Entry 2Q6C (X-ray diffraction, 2.00 A resolution); this record covers chains B and D of the 4 polymer chains in the assembly.

== Chain B (and D) ==
Molecule: 3-hydroxy-3-methylglutaryl-coenzyme A reductase
Organism: Homo sapiens
Notes: EC 1.1.1.34; fragment: catalytic domain (residues 441-875); chain D of this document is another copy of the same molecule, construct and numbering; everything in this record applies to it too
UniProt: P04035 (HMDH_HUMAN); residue numbers follow UniProt; this construct covers 441-875
Sequence (441 residues; numbered 435 to 875; the number before each row is that of its first residue):
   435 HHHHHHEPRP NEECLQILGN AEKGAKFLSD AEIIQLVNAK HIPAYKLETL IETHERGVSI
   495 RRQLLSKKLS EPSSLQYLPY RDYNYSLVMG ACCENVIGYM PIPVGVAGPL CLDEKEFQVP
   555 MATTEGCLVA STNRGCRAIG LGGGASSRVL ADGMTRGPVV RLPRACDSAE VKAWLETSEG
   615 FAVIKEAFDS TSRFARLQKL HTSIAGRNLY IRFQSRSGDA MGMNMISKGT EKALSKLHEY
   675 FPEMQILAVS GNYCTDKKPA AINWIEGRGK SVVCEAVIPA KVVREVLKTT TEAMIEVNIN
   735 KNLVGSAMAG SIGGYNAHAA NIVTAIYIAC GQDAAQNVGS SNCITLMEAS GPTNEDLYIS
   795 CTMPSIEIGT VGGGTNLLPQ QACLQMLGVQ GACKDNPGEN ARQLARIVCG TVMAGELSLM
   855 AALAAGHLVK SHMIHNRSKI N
Disordered / not traced: 435-440, 861-875 (chain D: 435-441, 451-457, 862-875)
Sequence notes: expression tag (435-440); engineered mutation I485 (Met in P04035)
Residues lining bound ligands:
  - HR1 ((3R,5R)-7-[1-(4-fluorophenyl)-3-isopropyl-4-oxo-5-phenyl-4,5-dihydro-3H-pyrrolo[2,3-c]quinolin-2-yl]-3,5-dihydroxyheptanoic acid), molecule 1: E559, G560, C561, L562, S565, R568, K735, A751, H752, N755, L853, A856, L857
  - HR1, molecule 2: R590, M657, S661, V683, S684, N686, C688, D690, K691, K692

== Interface between chain B and chain D ==
Pairs across the interface (17):
  W698(B) - A741(D)  hydrogen bond (side chain-backbone)
  W698(B) - M742(D)
  I699(B) - M742(D)
  I699(B) - A743(D)
  L737(B) - V738(D)  hydrophobic
  V738(B) - L780(D)  hydrophobic
  A741(B) - W698(D)  hydrogen bond (backbone-side chain)
  A741(B) - Y749(D)
  M742(B) - W698(D)
  M742(B) - I699(D)
  A743(B) - I699(D)
  G744(B) - I746(D)
  I746(B) - G744(D)
  I746(B) - I746(D)  hydrophobic
  Y749(B) - A741(D)
  Y749(B) - Y749(D)  hydrogen bond
  L780(B) - V738(D)  hydrophobic
Interface residues without a listed pair, chain B (15 interface residues in all): E730, I733, S745, I778
Interface residues without a listed pair, chain D (15 interface residues in all): I733, L737, S745, I778, E782

== Summary ==
The chain B/chain D interface involves 15 residues from each chain, with 3 hydrogen bonds. Polar contacts
include W698(B)-A741(D) and Y749(B)-Y749(D). Ligands of chain B: compound HR1.
Both chains are 3-hydroxy-3-methylglutaryl-coenzyme A reductase (Homo sapiens). Entry 2Q6C (Design and
synthesis of novel, conformationally restricted HMG-COA reductase inhibitors) was determined by X-ray
diffraction together with 2Q6B from the same study.
